PDB entry 9FGF | electron microscopy, 2.90 A resolution | chains A and B of the 5 polymer chains in the assembly

Chain A:
Protein: Gamma-aminobutyric acid receptor subunit alpha-1
From: Homo sapiens
Reference sequence: P14867 (GBRA1_HUMAN); residues 1-429 here correspond to UniProt positions 28-456 (UniProt number = residue number + 27)
Amino-acid sequence (464 residues; each row starts with the number of its first residue; numbers below 1 keep their minus sign (Met-34 is residue -34)):
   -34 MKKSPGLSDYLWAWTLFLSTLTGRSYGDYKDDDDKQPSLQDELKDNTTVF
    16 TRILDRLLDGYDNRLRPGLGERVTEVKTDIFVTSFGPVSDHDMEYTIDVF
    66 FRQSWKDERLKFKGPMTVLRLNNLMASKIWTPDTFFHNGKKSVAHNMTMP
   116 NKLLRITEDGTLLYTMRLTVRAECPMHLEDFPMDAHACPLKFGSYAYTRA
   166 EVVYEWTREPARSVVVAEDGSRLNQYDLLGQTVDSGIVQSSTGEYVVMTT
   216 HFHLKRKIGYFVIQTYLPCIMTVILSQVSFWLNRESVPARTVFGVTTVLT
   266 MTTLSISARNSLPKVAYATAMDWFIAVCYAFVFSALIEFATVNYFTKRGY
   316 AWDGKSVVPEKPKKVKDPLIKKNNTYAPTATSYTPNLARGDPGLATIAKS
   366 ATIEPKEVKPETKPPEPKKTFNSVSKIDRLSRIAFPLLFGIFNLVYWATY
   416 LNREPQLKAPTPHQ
Disordered / not traced: -34 to 11, 322-383, 419-429
Construct notes: initiating methionine (-34); expression tag (-33 to 0)
Curated features (UniProtKB/Swiss-Prot):
  - binding site (4-aminobutanoate): Arg67, Thr130
  - binding site (3alpha-hydroxy-5alpha-pregnan-11,20-dione): Trp246
  - glycosylation (N-linked (GlcNAc...) asparagine): Asn11, Asn111
Disulfide bonds: Cys139-Cys153
Glycans and other covalent adducts: glycan linked to Asn111
Ligand contacts:
  - PIO ([(2R)-2-octanoyloxy-3-[oxidanyl-[(1R,2R,3S,4R,5R,6S)-2,3,6-tris(oxidanyl)-4,5-diphosphonooxy-cyclohexyl]oxy-phosphoryl]oxy-propyl] octanoate): Arg249, Glu303, Thr306, Phe310, Lys312, Arg313, Asn387, Ser388, Ser390, Lys391, Ile392, Leu395, Ser396
  - hexadecane (R16): Ile223, Val227, Ile235, Ile239, Pro401, Phe404, Gly405, Asn408, Trp412

Chain B:
Protein: Gamma-aminobutyric acid receptor subunit beta-3
From: Homo sapiens
Reference sequence: P28472 (GBRB3_HUMAN), isoform P28472-2; residues -24 to 448 here correspond to UniProt positions 1-473 (UniProt number = residue number + 25)
Amino-acid sequence (473 residues; numbered -24 to 448; the number before each row is that of its first residue; numbers below 1 keep their minus sign (Met-24 is residue -24)):
   -24 MCSGLLELLLPIWLSWTLGTRGSEPRSVNDPGNMSFVKETVDKLLKGYDI
    26 RLRPDFGGPPVCVGMNIDIASIDMVSEVNMDYTLTMYFQQYWRDKRLAYS
    76 GIPLNLTLDNRVADQLWVPDTYFLNDKKSFVHGVTVKNRMIRLHPDGTVL
   126 YGLRITTTAACMMDLRRYPLDEQNCTLEIESYGYTTDDIEFYWRGGDKAV
   176 TGVERIELPQFSIVEHRLVSRNVVFATGAYPRLSLSFRLKRNIGYFILQT
   226 YMPSILITILSWVSFWINYDASAARVALGITTVLTMTTINTHLRETLPKI
   276 PYVKAIDMYLMGCFVFVFLALLEYAFVNYIFFGRGPQRQKKLAEKTAKAK
   326 NDRSKSESNRVDAHGNILLTSLEVHNEMNEVSGGIGDTRNSAISFDNSGI
   376 QYRKQSMPREGHGRFLGDRSLPHKKTHLRRRSSQLKIKIPDLTDVNAIDR
   426 WSRIVFPFTFSLFNLVYWLYYVN
Disordered / not traced: -24 to 9, 314-417, 448
Curated features (UniProtKB/Swiss-Prot):
  - binding site (benzamidine): Asp95 to Tyr97, Glu155 to Tyr157, Phe200
  - binding site (4-aminobutanoate): Tyr97, Glu155, Tyr157, Thr202
  - binding site (histamine): Tyr97, Ser156, Tyr157, Thr202
  - glycosylation (N-linked (GlcNAc...) asparagine): Asn8, Asn80, Asn149
Disulfide bonds: Cys136-Cys150
Glycans and other covalent adducts: N-acetylglucosamine (NAG) linked to Asn80; glycan linked to Asn149

How chain A and chain B interact:
Pairs across the interface - 107 pairs, chain A then chain B:
  Thr12(A) - Leu27(B)
  Thr12(A) - Phe31(B)
  Phe15(A) - Leu27(B)  hydrophobic
  Phe15(A) - Phe31(B)  hydrophobic
  Thr16(A) - Asp24(B)
  Thr16(A) - Leu27(B)
  Leu19(A) - Arg26(B)
  Asp20(A) - Arg26(B)  salt bridge
  Phe65(A) - Tyr97(B)
  Phe65(A) - Tyr157(B)  hydrophobic
  Arg85(A) - Asp95(B)  salt bridge
  Arg85(A) - Gly158(B)
  Arg85(A) - Tyr159(B)
  Asn87(A) - Arg26(B)
  Met90(A) - Arg26(B)
  His110(A) - Asp101(B)  salt bridge
  His110(A) - Lys102(B)
  Met112(A) - Thr96(B)
  Met112(A) - Tyr97(B)
  Met112(A) - Phe98(B)  hydrophobic
  Met112(A) - Ser104(B)
  Met112(A) - Phe105(B)
  Met112(A) - Val106(B)  hydrophobic
  Met112(A) - Ile130(B)  hydrophobic
  Thr113(A) - Thr96(B)  hydrogen bond (backbone-backbone)
  Thr113(A) - Leu128(B)
  Met114(A) - Val93(B)  hydrophobic
  Met114(A) - Pro94(B)
  Met114(A) - Thr96(B)
  Asn116(A) - Tyr97(B)
  Asn116(A) - Tyr157(B)  hydrogen bond (backbone-side chain)
  Lys117(A) - Tyr157(B)
  Leu118(A) - Tyr157(B)  hydrophobic
  Leu118(A) - Gly158(B)
  Arg120(A) - Gly158(B)  hydrogen bond (side chain-backbone)
  Thr130(A) - Tyr157(B)  hydrogen bond (backbone-side chain)
  Met131(A) - Tyr157(B)  hydrogen bond (backbone-side chain)
  Arg132(A) - Tyr97(B)
  Arg132(A) - Phe98(B)  hydrogen bond (side chain-backbone)
  Arg132(A) - Leu99(B)
  Arg132(A) - Asp101(B)  salt bridge
  Arg132(A) - Tyr157(B)  hydrogen bond (backbone-side chain)
  Thr134(A) - Lys102(B)
  Asp184(A) - Met137(B)
  Arg187(A) - Met55(B)
  Arg187(A) - Ala135(B)
  Arg187(A) - Met137(B)
  Leu188(A) - Met55(B)
  Asn189(A) - Glu52(B)  hydrogen bond (side chain-backbone)
  Asn189(A) - Val53(B)  hydrogen bond (side chain-backbone)
  Asn189(A) - Met55(B)
  Asn189(A) - Pro276(B)
  Asn189(A) - Tyr277(B)
  Gln190(A) - Pro276(B)
  Lys222(A) - Tyr277(B)
  Gly224(A) - Val278(B)
  Tyr225(A) - Arg269(B)  hydrogen bond
  Tyr225(A) - Ile275(B)
  Tyr225(A) - Pro276(B)
  Tyr225(A) - Tyr277(B)  hydrophobic
  Tyr225(A) - Val278(B)
  Tyr225(A) - Asp282(B)
  Ile228(A) - Met286(B)
  Gln229(A) - Asp282(B)  hydrogen bond
  Thr230(A) - Arg269(B)  hydrogen bond
  Leu232(A) - Met286(B)  hydrophobic
  Met236(A) - Met286(B)  hydrophobic
  Met236(A) - Phe289(B)  hydrophobic
  Met236(A) - Phe293(B)
  Ile239(A) - Phe293(B)  hydrophobic
  Leu240(A) - Ile255(B)  hydrophobic
  Leu240(A) - Phe293(B)  hydrophobic
  Leu240(A) - Leu296(B)  hydrophobic
  Val243(A) - Leu297(B)  hydrophobic
  Val243(A) - Ala300(B)  hydrophobic
  Trp246(A) - Tyr304(B)
  Leu247(A) - Asn303(B)
  Asn248(A) - Asn303(B)  hydrogen bond (backbone-side chain)
  Asn248(A) - Phe307(B)
  Ser251(A) - Ser247(B)  hydrogen bond
  Ala254(A) - Ser247(B)
  Ala254(A) - Ala248(B)
  Ala254(A) - Val251(B)
  Val257(A) - Val251(B)  hydrophobic
  Phe258(A) - Val251(B)  hydrophobic
  Phe258(A) - Leu296(B)  hydrophobic
  Thr261(A) - Ile255(B)
  Thr262(A) - Ile255(B)
  Leu264(A) - Leu259(B)  hydrophobic
  Thr265(A) - Leu259(B)
  Thr265(A) - Thr262(B)
  Thr268(A) - Leu259(B)
  Thr268(A) - Thr262(B)
  Thr268(A) - Thr266(B)
  Leu269(A) - Thr262(B)
  Ser272(A) - Thr266(B)
  Ser272(A) - Arg269(B)  hydrogen bond (backbone-side chain)
  Ala273(A) - Arg269(B)
  Ser276(A) - Arg269(B)  hydrogen bond
  Ala316(A) - Phe307(B)  hydrophobic
  Trp317(A) - Phe306(B)
  Trp317(A) - Phe307(B)
  Trp317(A) - Gly310(B)
  Trp317(A) - Pro311(B)
  Trp317(A) - Arg313(B)
  Gly319(A) - Phe306(B)
  Arg397(A) - Tyr304(B)
Interface residues without a listed pair, chain A (65 interface residues in all): Pro52, His56, Ser186, Phe226, Pro233, Pro253, Asp318, Ser321
Interface residues without a listed pair, chain B (63 interface residues in all): Asn54, Phe63, Gln65, Tyr126, Cys136, Ala252, Val258, Lys274, Lys279, Val290, Tyr299

In short:
65 residues of chain A face 63 of chain B across their interface; the contacts include 16 hydrogen bonds and 4
salt bridges. Polar pairs include Asp20(A)-Arg26(B), Arg85(A)-Asp95(B) and His110(A)-Asp101(B). Chain A binds
compound PIO and hexadecane. Covalently linked N-acetylglucosamine: at Asn111(A).
Chain A is Gamma-aminobutyric acid receptor subunit alpha-1 and chain B is Gamma-aminobutyric acid receptor
subunit beta-3, both from Homo sapiens; the structure, Cryo-EM structure of the full-length alpha1beta3gamma2
GABA(A) receptor in Saposin A nanodisc in the long-lived symmetric ..., was determined by electron microscopy.
